PDB entry 4GC9 | X-ray diffraction, 2.10 A resolution | chain A

Chain A:
Name: Dimethyladenosine transferase 1, mitochondrial
Source organism: Mus musculus
Notes: EC 2.1.1.-
UniProt: Q8JZM0 (TFB1M_MOUSE); residue numbers follow UniProt; this construct covers 1-345
Chain sequence (345 residues; numbered 1 to 345; the number before each row is that of its first residue):
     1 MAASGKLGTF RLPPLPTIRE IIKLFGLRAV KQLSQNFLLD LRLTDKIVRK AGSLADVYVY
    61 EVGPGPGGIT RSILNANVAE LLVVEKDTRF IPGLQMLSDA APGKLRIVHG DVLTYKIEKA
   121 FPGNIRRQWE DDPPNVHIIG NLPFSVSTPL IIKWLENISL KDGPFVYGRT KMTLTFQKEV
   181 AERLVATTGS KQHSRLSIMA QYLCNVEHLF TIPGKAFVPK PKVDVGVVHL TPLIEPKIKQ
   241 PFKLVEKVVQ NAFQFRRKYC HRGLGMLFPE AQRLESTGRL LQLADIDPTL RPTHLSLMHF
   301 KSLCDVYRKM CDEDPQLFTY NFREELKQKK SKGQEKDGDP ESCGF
Not modelled in the structure: 1-9, 328-345
Modified positions: Mse1 (selenomethionine); Mse96, Mse172, Mse199, Mse266, Mse298, Mse310 (selenomethionine; parent Met)
Small-molecule neighbours: S-adenosylmethionine (SAM): Gln35, Asn36, Phe37, Leu38, Gly63, Pro64, Gly65, Pro66, Gly68, Ile69, Val84, Glu85, Lys86, Asp87, Phe90, Gly110, Asp111, Val112, Leu113, Asn141, Leu142, Pro143, Val146
Swiss-Prot annotation at these positions:
  - binding site (S-adenosyl-L-methionine): Leu38, Gly63, Glu85, Lys86, Asp111, Val112, Asn141

Overview:
Ligands of chain A: S-adenosylmethionine. From UniProt: 7 S-adenosyl-L-methionine-binding residues.
Chain A is Dimethyladenosine transferase 1, mitochondrial (Mus musculus); the structure, Crystal structure of
murine TFB1M in complex with SAM, was determined by X-ray diffraction together with 4GC5 from the same study.
